PDB entry 4YCA | X-ray diffraction, 1.81 A resolution | chains A and B

# Chain A (and B)
Molecule: 2-dehydropantoate 2-reductase
From: Staphylococcus aureus
Notes: EC 1.1.1.169; chain B of this document is another copy of the same molecule, construct and numbering; everything in this record applies to it too
UniProtKB: W8TQG0 (W8TQG0_STAAU); residues 3-286 here correspond to UniProt positions 2-285 (UniProt number = residue number - 1)
Chain sequence (294 residues; numbered 1 to 294; the number before each row is that of its first residue):
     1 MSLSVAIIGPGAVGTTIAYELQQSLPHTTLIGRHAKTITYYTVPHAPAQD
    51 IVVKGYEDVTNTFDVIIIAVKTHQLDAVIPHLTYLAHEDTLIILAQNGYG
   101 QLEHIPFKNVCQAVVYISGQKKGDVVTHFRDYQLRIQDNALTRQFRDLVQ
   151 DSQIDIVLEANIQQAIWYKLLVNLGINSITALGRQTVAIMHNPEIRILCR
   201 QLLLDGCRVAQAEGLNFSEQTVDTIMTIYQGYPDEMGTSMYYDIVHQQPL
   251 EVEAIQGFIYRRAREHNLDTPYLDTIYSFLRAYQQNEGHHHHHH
Not modelled in the structure: 1-2, 100-101, 289-294 (chain B: 1-2, 289-294)
Sequence notes: initiating methionine (1); expression tag (2, 287-294)
Residues lining bound ligands: NADPH (NDP; NADPH dihydro-nicotinamide-adenine-dinucleotide phosphate): I8, G9, P10, G11, A12, V13, G14, I31, G32, R33, Y56, A69, V70, K71, T72, Q74, A77, V78, A95, Q96, N97, V115, I117, S118, G119, K121, K169, E251
Reported in the primary citation:
  - contacts within the chain: H128-D131 (hydrogen bond), T42-H128 (hydrogen bond)
  - conformationally variable residues (domain motion, order/disorder transition): G100 to Q101, Q164 to L171, G231 to P249, P233 to L250
  - self-association interface (contacts with another copy of this molecule); pairs are residue here / residue on that copy: E194-R281, E194-S278, S178, I179, L182, G183, R184, Q185, I189, N192, E194, I195, L198, Y260, P271, Y272, T275, I276, Y277, S278, F279, R281, A282, Q285, N286
  - binding site for NADPH: K169, S239 (by similarity / conservation)
  - mutagenesis - A181L (844-fold): decreased binding to KP
  - mutagenesis - A181L: unchanged catalytic activity on NADPH

# How chain A and chain B interact
Contacting residue pairs - 41 pairs, chain A then chain B:
  I179(A) with F279(B)
  L182(A) with R184(B); F279(B), hydrophobic
  G183(A) with F279(B)
  R184(A) with R184(B)
  Q185(A) with A282(B); N286(B)
  I189(A) with A282(B), hydrophobic
  N192(A) with A282(B); Q285(B)
  E194(A) with S278(B), hydrogen bond (backbone-side chain); R281(B), salt bridge
  I195(A) with S278(B); F279(B), hydrophobic; A282(B), hydrophobic
  L198(A) with T275(B); S278(B); F279(B), hydrophobic
  P271(A) with P271(B), hydrophobic; Y272(B)
  Y272(A) with P271(B); T275(B)
  T275(A) with L198(B); Y272(B); T275(B); I276(B)
  I276(A) with T275(B)
  S278(A) with E194(B), hydrogen bond (side chain-backbone); I195(B)
  F279(A) with I179(B); L182(B), hydrophobic; G183(B); L198(B), hydrophobic; I276(B), hydrophobic
  R281(A) with E194(B), salt bridge
  A282(A) with Q185(B); I189(B), hydrophobic; N192(B); I195(B), hydrophobic
  Q285(A) with N192(B)
  N286(A) with Q185(B)
Interface residues without a listed pair, chain A (23 interface residues in all): S178, Y260, Y277
Interface residues without a listed pair, chain B (23 interface residues in all): S178, Y260, Y277

# Summary
Chain A and chain B each contribute 23 residues to their interface; the contacts include 2 hydrogen bonds and
2 salt bridges. Polar contacts include E194(A)-R281(B) and E194(A)-S278(B). Bound to chain A: NADPH. The paper
reports a binding site for NADPH at K169(A) and S239(A); A181L of chain A reduces binding to KP.
Both chains are 2-dehydropantoate 2-reductase (Staphylococcus aureus). Entry 4YCA (Evidence of Kinetic
Cooperativity in dimeric Ketopantoate Reductase from Staphylococcus aureus) was determined by X-ray
diffraction (same publication as 4S3M).
